Entry 3QVT (X-ray diffraction, 2.00 A resolution); this record covers chain A.

== Chain A ==
Name: Myo-inositol-1-phosphate synthase (Ino1)
Source organism: Archaeoglobus fulgidus
Notes: EC 5.5.1.4
UniProtKB: O28480 (O28480_ARCFU); numbering as in UniProt (aligned over 1-392)
Sequence (392 residues; row label = number of the first residue in the row):
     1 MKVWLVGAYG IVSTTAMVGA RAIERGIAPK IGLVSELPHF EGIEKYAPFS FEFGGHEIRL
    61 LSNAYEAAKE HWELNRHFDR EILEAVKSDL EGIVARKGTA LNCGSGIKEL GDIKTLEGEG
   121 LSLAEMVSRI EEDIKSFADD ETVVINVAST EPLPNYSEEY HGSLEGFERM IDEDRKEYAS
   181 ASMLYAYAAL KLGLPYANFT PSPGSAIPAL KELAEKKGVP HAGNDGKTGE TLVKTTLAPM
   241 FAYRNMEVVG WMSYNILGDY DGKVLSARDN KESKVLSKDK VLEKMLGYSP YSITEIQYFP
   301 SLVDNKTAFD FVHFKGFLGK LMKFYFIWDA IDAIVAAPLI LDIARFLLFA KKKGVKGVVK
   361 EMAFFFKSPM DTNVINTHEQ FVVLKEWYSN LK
Ion coordination: Na+ near Asp329 (its only coordinating residue here)
Ligand contacts:
  - KPG ([(3S,4R,5S)-3,4,5,6,6-pentahydroxy-2-oxo-hexyl] dihydrogen phosphate): Asp225, Gly226, Lys227, Thr228, Gly229, Glu230, Thr231, Leu232, Asn255, Leu257, Asp261, Leu265, Lys274, Lys278, Ile296, Lys306, Asp332, Lys367
  - NADH (NAI; 1,4-dihydronicotinamide adenine dinucleotide): Val6, Gly7, Tyr9, Gly10, Ile11, Val12, His56, Glu57, Ile58, Arg59, His71, Thr99, Ala100, Cys103, Ile107, Leu110, Val147, Ala148, Ser149, Thr150, Ala181, Tyr185, Phe199, Thr200, Asp225, Gly226, Thr228, Tyr260, Asp261, Lys274, Asp304, Asp332, Ala333, Val335, Ala336, Lys367
Reported in the primary citation:
  - conformationally variable residues (side-chain flip): Lys274
  - binding site for KPG: Lys274
  - catalytic residues: Asp225, Asp261, Lys274, Lys278, Lys306, Asp332, Lys367 (proposed by the authors, not directly observed)
  - mutagenesis - L257A: abolished catalytic activity (citing earlier work)
  - mutagenesis - L257A: abolished binding to substrate (citing earlier work)

== In short ==
Ligands of chain A: NADH and compound KPG. The paper reports catalytic residues Asp225, Asp261 and Lys274
among others; L257A abolishes catalytic activity.
Chain A is Myo-inositol-1-phosphate synthase (Ino1) (Archaeoglobus fulgidus); the structure, L-myo-inositol
1-phosphate synthase from Archaeoglobus fulgidus wild-type with the intermediate 5-keto 1-phospho glucose, was
determined by X-ray diffraction (same publication as 3QVS, 3QVW, 3QVX and 3QW2).
